PDB entry 9E6Q | electron microscopy, 1.95 A resolution | chains 1 and AC of the 40 polymer chains in the assembly

# Chain 1
Molecule: 23S rRNA
From: Pyrobaculum calidifontis JCM 11548
Sequence (3024 nucleotides; row label = number of the first residue in the row):
     1 UAGGCAAAGC CGCCCGGUGG AUGGCUCGGC UCGGGCGXCG AAGAAGGGCG UGGCAAGCUG
    61 CGAUAAGCCC GGGGUAGCXG CAGGCAGGCU UAGAACCCGG GAUCCCCGAA UGGGGCUUCC
   121 UGCCGGGGCC GAAUAGGCCC CGGCGCCCCG UAAGGGGCGG GAACGCGGGG AAAGGAAACA
   181 UCUUAGUACC CGCAGGAAGG GAAGCCAACA GGGACCCCCU GAGUAGGGGC GACCGAAAGG
   241 GGGAUAGCCC AAACCAAAUC CUCGCGGGAC AACCGUGGGG AGAUGUGGGG CUUGGGCCCG
   301 GGCAACCGCC GGCGGGCGGU AGCCGAAGUG GGCUGGAAUG CCCCGCCGUA GAGGGUGAUA
   361 GCCCCGUAGG CGAAACCGCC CGUGGCGGAG UCCCGGGGUC CCGGAGUACC UCGGCUUAGU
   421 UUUGCCGGGG GAACGCGCCG GCCACUGGCC GGCAAGGCUA AGCACGUCCC GAGUCCGAUA
   481 GCGCACUAGU ACCGUGAGGG AAAGCUGAAA AGAACCCCGG AAGGGGGGUG AAAAGAGCCU
   541 GAAACCGGGC GGCUACAGUG GGGCAGGCCC GAAAGGAUGC CCCCUCCCGA AGGAAACCCC
   601 GGUGACGGGG GAGUACGAGG GAGGGGGUCC AGGGUCUGCC CUUACGUCUA GAAACACGGG
   661 CCGGGGAGUU CACGGCCGUG GCGAGCCUAA GGGGUUCAAC CCCGGAGGCG UAGGGAAACC
   721 GACAGCCCGC AGCGGGGCAA CCCGCGAGGG GCGGGGUCUU AAAGGGCCCG UAGUCACGGC
   781 CGUGAGACCA GAAACCGGGC GAUCUAGCCC UGGGCAGGGU GAAGCGGGGC GAAAGCCCCG
   841 UGGAGGCCCG AAGGGGUUCU GAUGUGCAAA UCGUUCCCAU GACCUGGGGC UAGGGGCAAA
   901 AGACCAAUCA AGCCCGGUGA UAGCUGGUUC CCCCCGAAGC GGGUCUCAGC CCGGCCUCCC
   961 CGGAGGCGGC CGGCGGGGUA GAGUACUGAU CGGGGGUGCG GGAGCCGAAA GGCUCCGGCC
  1021 CCCGGUCAAA CUCCGAACCU GCCAGCGCCG UAGAAGGGGG GAGGCGGGGG CGGUGGGGUA
  1081 AGCCUCCGCU CCGAGACGGG AACAACCGAG ACCGGGGUUA AGGCCCCCAA GUGCGGGCUU
  1141 AGUGUCAAUC UAAAAGGGCG UCCCCCGCCC AAGACAGCGG GGCCGUGGGC CUAACAGCAG
  1201 CCAUCGGCUA AGCAACGCGU AACAGCGGAC CCGCCGAGGC GGGGGGCCCC GAAGAUGUAC
  1261 AGGGACUAAG CCCGCCGCCG AGACCCCGGC CCGCGGGCCG UUGGCCCGCG UGGGGUAGGG
  1321 GGGCGCGGCC GUGGGGCAGA AGCCGGGCCG UGAGGUCCGG UGGACCCGCG GCCGACGAAG
  1381 AUCCCGGCGG UAGUAGCAGC GAAGAGGGGU GAGAAGCCCC UCCGCCGGAA AGGACCAGGG
  1441 UUUCCUGGCA ACUUCAAUAG GCCAGGAGUU AGCCGGUCCU AAGGCGGGGC CUAAUAGGCA
  1501 CCCGCCGAAA GGGAAACGGG UUAAUAUUCC CGUGCCGCGG GGGUAGGUUC UGCGGCAACG
  1561 CAGGCCCCGU CCCCGACGCC UCGGGAUAGG GCGGGCGGGA CUGCCGUCCC GCUUAACCGU
  1621 CGAAGGCCGG GGAGUGCCGU AAUGGCGAGA ACCGGCCGAA GGCGGGAAUA GCCGGGGGUU
  1681 UCCCCGGUCC GCCCGACUCC UGGGGCCCGU GAAAAGGGGA CGGGGAACGA GCCCCCGCGC
  1741 CCGUACCGAG AACCGACGCA GGUGCUCCUG GGUGAGAAGC CCAAGGCGGC UCGGGUGACC
  1801 CCGGGCCAGG GAACUCGGCA AAUUGGCCCC GUAACUUCGG GAGAAGGGGU GCCUGCGGUC
  1861 UUGGGGUAUA CCCCCGGGAC CGCAGGUCGC AGUGGCAAGG GGGACCUGAC UGUUUAACAA
  1921 AAACAUAGGU CCCCGCGAGC CCGUAAGGGU GUGUACGGGG GCUGAAUCCU GGCCACUGGC
  1981 GGUACGUGAX CCCCGGGUAC AACCGGGCGA XGCGCXGCUG AAGGCCGGGG GUAACUCUGA
  2041 CCCUCUUAAG GUAGCXAAXU GCCUUGCCGG GUAAGUUCCG GCGUGCAUGA AUGGAUCAAC
  2101 GAGGUCCCCA CUGUCCCGGC CCGGGGCCCG GCGAACCCAC CUCCAGGUGC ACAGUCCUGG
  2161 GACCCCCGAC GGGGCGAGAA GUCCCUAUGG AGCUUCACAG CAGCCUGUCG UUGCGGGGGG
  2221 GCGGGGGGUG CAGAGCGUAG GUGGGAGCGA UGAAACGGGG UCUCCGGGCC CCGUGGAUGC
  2281 GACCCUGGAA CACCACCCAC UCUCCGCCCC UCCGCUUACC CGCCGCAAGG CGGGGACAGC
  2341 GGCAGGCGGG CUGUUCGGCU GGGGCGGCAC ACCCCUGAAA AGAUAUCGGG GGUGCCCAAA
  2401 GCUCGGCUCA GGCGGGUCAG AAAUCCGCCG UAGAGUGUAA GGGCAAAAGC CGGGCUGACU
  2461 GGGCCCUUGA ACGCAAGGGG CCCAGGCGGG AAACCGGGGC CUAGAGAACG CUCGUGCCCC
  2521 CACCAGUGGG GGCCGGGCAU GACAGAAAAG UUACCCUAGG AAUAACCGGC UCGUCGCGGG
  2581 UGAGAGUCCC CAUCGACCCC GCGGUUUGGU ACCCAGACGU CGUCUCUUCC CAUCCUGGCG
  2641 GUGCAGCAGC CGCCAAGGGU GGGGCUGCCC GCCCAUUAAA GGGGAACGUG XGAUGGGUUC
  2701 AGACCGUCGC GAGACAGGUC GGUCUCUACC UGUCGGGGGC GCUGGCCGCC UGAGGGGAAG
  2761 GUGCCCUCAG UACGAGAGGA ACGGGGCGCC GCGGCCUCUA GUGUACCGGU UGUCCGGCAG
  2821 GGCACUGCCG GGCAGCCACG CCGUGGGGGA UAACCGCUGA AAGCAUCUAA GCGGGAAGCC
  2881 CUCCCCGAGA CGAGGCGGCC GUUGCCCUGG GGGCAACCCC GGGGCACGAG GGCUCCXGUA
  2941 GAAGACGGGG UUGAUGGGGG GGCGGUGUAA CCCCCGAGGG UUUCCCGAGG GGAGAGCCGG
  3001 CCCCUCCCAA UCGCCCGAGC GUXC
Not modelled in the structure: 996-1019, 1178-1233, 2032-2040, 2218-2310
Modified / non-standard residues: 5MC (5-methylcytidine-5'-monophosphate) at position 38, B8T (4-methyl, cytidine-5'-monophosphate) at position 79, OMC (o2'-methylycytidine-5'-monophosphate) at position 492, OMC (o2'-methylycytidine-5'-monophosphate) at position 493, OMC (o2'-methylycytidine-5'-monophosphate) at position 673, OMC (o2'-methylycytidine-5'-monophosphate) at position 872, OMU (o2'-methyluridine 5'-monophosphate) at position 875, OMG (o2'-methylguanosine-5'-monophosphate) at position 902, OMU (o2'-methyluridine 5'-monophosphate) at position 908, OMC (o2'-methylycytidine-5'-monophosphate) at position 1816, PSU (pseudouridine-5'-monophosphate) at position 1911, OMG (o2'-methylguanosine-5'-monophosphate) at position 1947, OMG (o2'-methylguanosine-5'-monophosphate) at position 1949, OMG (o2'-methylguanosine-5'-monophosphate) at position 1957, OMG (o2'-methylguanosine-5'-monophosphate) at position 1971, OMC (o2'-methylycytidine-5'-monophosphate) at position 1976, PSU (pseudouridine-5'-monophosphate) at position 1987, A2M (2'-O-methyladenosine 5'-(dihydrogen phosphate)) at position 1990, A2M (2'-O-methyladenosine 5'-(dihydrogen phosphate)) at position 2011, 4AC (N(4)-acetylcytidine-5'-monophosphate) at position 2016, OMG (o2'-methylguanosine-5'-monophosphate) at position 2017, OMC (o2'-methylycytidine-5'-monophosphate) at position 2018, PSU (pseudouridine-5'-monophosphate) at position 2044, 5MC (5-methylcytidine-5'-monophosphate) at position 2056, A2M (2'-O-methyladenosine 5'-(dihydrogen phosphate)) at position 2059, OMG (o2'-methylguanosine-5'-monophosphate) at position 2066, OMG (o2'-methylguanosine-5'-monophosphate) at position 2071, OMU (o2'-methyluridine 5'-monophosphate) at position 2077, OMU (o2'-methyluridine 5'-monophosphate) at position 2088, OMG (o2'-methylguanosine-5'-monophosphate) at position 2103, OMG (o2'-methylguanosine-5'-monophosphate) at position 2104, OMC (o2'-methylycytidine-5'-monophosphate) at position 2115, OMC (o2'-methylycytidine-5'-monophosphate) at position 2116, OMC (o2'-methylycytidine-5'-monophosphate) at position 2143, OMU (o2'-methyluridine 5'-monophosphate) at position 2155, OMG (o2'-methylguanosine-5'-monophosphate) at position 2176, OMG (o2'-methylguanosine-5'-monophosphate) at position 2362, OMG (o2'-methylguanosine-5'-monophosphate) at position 2366, OMG (o2'-methylguanosine-5'-monophosphate) at position 2388, OMU (o2'-methyluridine 5'-monophosphate) at position 2408, OMG (o2'-methylguanosine-5'-monophosphate) at position 2537, OMC (o2'-methylycytidine-5'-monophosphate) at position 2538, OMC (o2'-methylycytidine-5'-monophosphate) at position 2555, PSU (pseudouridine-5'-monophosphate) at position 2571, OMU (o2'-methyluridine 5'-monophosphate) at position 2574, OMG (o2'-methylguanosine-5'-monophosphate) at position 2601, PSU (pseudouridine-5'-monophosphate) at position 2607, OMG (o2'-methylguanosine-5'-monophosphate) at position 2608, PSU (pseudouridine-5'-monophosphate) at position 2610, OMU (o2'-methyluridine 5'-monophosphate) at position 2623, OMC (o2'-methylycytidine-5'-monophosphate) at position 2624, PSU (pseudouridine-5'-monophosphate) at position 2625, OMU (o2'-methyluridine 5'-monophosphate) at position 2628, OMU (o2'-methyluridine 5'-monophosphate) at position 2666, OMG (o2'-methylguanosine-5'-monophosphate) at position 2667, A2M (2'-O-methyladenosine 5'-(dihydrogen phosphate)) at position 2691, UR3 (3-methyluridine-5'-monophoshate) at position 2698, OMC (o2'-methylycytidine-5'-monophosphate) at position 2704, OMU (o2'-methyluridine 5'-monophosphate) at position 2707, OMC (o2'-methylycytidine-5'-monophosphate) at position 2720, OMU (o2'-methyluridine 5'-monophosphate) at position 2851, OMC (o2'-methylycytidine-5'-monophosphate) at position 2884, OMC (o2'-methylycytidine-5'-monophosphate) at position 2885, B8T (4-methyl, cytidine-5'-monophosphate) at position 2937, G7M (N7-methyl-guanosine-5'-monophosphate) at position 3023
Bound ions: Mg2+ site 1: A7, A8; Mg2+ site 2 near G24 (its only coordinating residue here); Mg2+ site 3 near U111 (its only coordinating residue here); Mg2+ site 4 near A173 (its only coordinating residue here); Mg2+ site 5: A173, U2354; Mg2+ site 6: A178, C179; Mg2+ site 7: C179, G2190; Mg2+ site 8 near G186 (its only coordinating residue here); Mg2+ site 9 near A198 (its only coordinating residue here); Mg2+ site 10 near G199 (its only coordinating residue here); Mg2+ site 11: G223, G235 (shared with 1 residue of chain AH); Mg2+ site 12 near U286 (its only coordinating residue here); 119 more Mg2+ sites not listed
Ligand contacts:
  - spermine (SPM), molecule 1: G24, G336, A337, A358, C505, U506, G507, A508, A531, C539, C1337, G1363, A1364
  - spermine (SPM), molecule 2: A41, G43, U111, G112, C144, G145, C146, G155, G156, G157, C158
  - spermine (SPM), molecule 3: U121, G122, C123, C138, C139, C140, C1740, C1741
  - spermine (SPM), molecule 4: G167, G168, G169, G170, G186, C415
  - spermine (SPM), molecule 5: A177, A178, C179, C230, G231, U2188, A2508, C2509, A2546
  - spermine (SPM), molecule 6: C182, U183, U184, A185, G186, G227, G228, U416, U417, G419, U420
  - spermine (SPM), molecule 7: G200, G201, A202, A454, A455, G456, G457, C458, U459
  - spermine (SPM), molecule 8: G226, G227, G228, C230, U420, U422, A2522
  - spermine (SPM), molecule 9: G351, A352, G353, G354, G355, U356, A360, G361
  - spermine (SPM), molecule 10: G413, G414, C2201, C2343, A2344
  - spermine (SPM), molecule 11: G494, U495, G496, U803, A906, A907, C1754, G1755
  - spermine (SPM), molecule 12: C515, C516, C517, C518, G519, G523, G524, G525, G526, G527
  - spermine (SPM), molecule 13: G589, A590, A591, G592, G593, G613, U614, A615, C616, G617
  - spermine (SPM), molecule 14: U642, U643, A1096, C1097, G1098, A1102, C1103, A1104, C2156, C2157
  - spermine (SPM), molecule 15: A644, C645, A654, C655, A656, C657, G658, G659, A2177, G2178, A2179, A2180, G2616, A2617
  - spermine (SPM), molecule 16: A650, G1068, G1069, G1070, C1083, C1084, C2612
  - spermine (SPM), molecule 17: G715, A716, G766, A2508, C2509, C2534
  - spermine (SPM), molecule 18: C781, G782, C951, A1062, G1063, G1064, G1319
  - spermine (SPM), molecule 19: G791, G916, G917, U918, G919, A920
  - spermine (SPM), molecule 20: C808, C809, C810, U811, G812, G813, U885, G886, G887, G888, G889
  - spermine (SPM), molecule 21: C849, G1825, G1826, C1827, G1843, A1844, A1898, G1899
  - spermine (SPM), molecule 22: G854, G855, G856, G1750, G1761, G1762, U1763, C1765
  - spermine (SPM), molecule 23: G856, U857, U858, C859, U871, G873, U874, A1916, A1917
  - spermine (SPM), molecule 24: U857, U858, A1920, A1921, OMG_2103, OMG_2104, U2105, G2721, G2722
  - spermine (SPM), molecule 25: G866, C867, A868, U1453, U1454, C1757
  - spermine (SPM), molecule 26: C934, C935, G936, U1316, A1317, G1318, G1319, G1320, G1321
  - spermine (SPM), molecule 27: U979, A980, G981, A982, A1029, U1032, C1034, G1035, G2377, A2378, A2379
  - spermine (SPM), molecule 28: G1123, C1124, C1125, C1126, C1127, U1145, A1259, C1260, A1261, G1262, G1263, G1264, A1265
  - spermine (SPM), molecule 29: U1394, A1395, C1800, G2125, G2126, C2127, C2128, C2167, G2168, A2169, C2170, A2728
  - spermine (SPM), molecule 30: A1398, G1793, G1795, U1796, G1797, G2124, G2125, G2126
  - spermine (SPM), molecule 31: G1399, C1400, A1402, A1403, A1430, G1750, C1787, G1789, C1790
  - spermine (SPM), molecule 32: G1428, G1770, G1771, G1772, U1773, G1774
  - spermine (SPM), molecule 33: U1492, A1493, G2203, G2341, G2342
  - spermine (SPM), molecule 34: A1588, G1589, U1614, A1615, C1663, G1664, G1665, G1666
  - spermine (SPM), molecule 35: U1710, G1711, A1712, A1713
  - spermine (SPM), molecule 36: C1806, C1807, U2802, G2803, C2829, G2830, G2831, G2832
  - spermine (SPM), molecule 37: U1850, G1851, C1852, A1884, G1885, G1886, U1887, C1888, G1889, G1892
  - spermine (SPM), molecule 38: U1907, G1908, U1963, G1964, U2092, G2093, G2094, A2095, U2096, OMC_2704, C2705
  - spermine (SPM), molecule 39: A1938, G1939, C1940, G1948, OMG_1949, U1950, G1951
  - spermine (SPM), molecule 40: OMC_2115, OMC_2116, C2117, G2118
  - spermine (SPM), molecule 41: C2464, C2465, U2467, U2468, G2469, A2475, A2476, G2477, G2478, G2479, G2480
  - spermine (SPM), molecule 42: C2621, G2622, OMU_2623, A2685, G2688, U2689, G2690, A2693, U2694
  - spermine (SPM), molecule 43: G2661, G2662, A2680, G2681, G2682, G2683
  - spermine (SPM), molecule 44: G2755, G2756, G2757, A2759, C2880
  - spermine (SPM), molecule 45: G2760, G2761, U2762, G2763, C2787, G2788, C2789, G2845
  - spermine (SPM), molecule 46: A2954, U2955, G2956, G2957, G2958, G2959, G2960, C3003, C3004, U3005

# Chain AC
Name: Large ribosomal subunit protein uL4
From: Pyrobaculum calidifontis JCM 11548
UniProtKB: A3MWI5 (A3MWI5_PYRCJ); numbering as in UniProt (aligned over 1-285)
Amino-acid sequence (285 residues; row label = number of the first residue in the row):
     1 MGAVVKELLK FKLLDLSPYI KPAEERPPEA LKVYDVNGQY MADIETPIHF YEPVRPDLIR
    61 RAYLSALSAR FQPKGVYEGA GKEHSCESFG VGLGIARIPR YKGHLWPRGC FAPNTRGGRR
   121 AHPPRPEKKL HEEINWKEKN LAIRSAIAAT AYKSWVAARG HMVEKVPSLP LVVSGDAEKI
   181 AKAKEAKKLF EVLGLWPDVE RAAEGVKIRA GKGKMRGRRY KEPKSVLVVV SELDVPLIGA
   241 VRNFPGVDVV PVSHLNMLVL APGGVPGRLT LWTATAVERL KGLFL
Not modelled in the structure: 1-7
Disulfides: Cys86-Cys110
Ligand contacts: spermine (SPM): Lys82, Glu83, Cys86, Pro99, Phe111

# How chain 1 and chain AC interact
Pairs across the interface - 241 pairs, chain 1 then chain AC:
  C25(1) - Lys214(AC)  salt bridge to the phosphate
  U26(1) - Met215(AC)  phosphate contact
  C30(1) - Gly75(AC)  hydrogen bond to the sugar
  C30(1) - Val76(AC)  sugar contact
  C30(1) - Tyr77(AC)  hydrogen bond to the phosphate
  U31(1) - Pro73(AC)  hydrogen bond to the sugar
  U31(1) - Lys74(AC)  sugar contact
  U31(1) - Gly75(AC)  sugar contact
  U31(1) - Val76(AC)  sugar contact
  U31(1) - Tyr77(AC)  phosphate contact
  U31(1) - Glu78(AC)  phosphate contact
  U31(1) - Pro126(AC)  phosphate contact
  C32(1) - Pro73(AC)  sugar contact
  C347(1) - Lys184(AC)  salt bridge to the phosphate
  G348(1) - Lys182(AC)  salt bridge to the phosphate
  G348(1) - Ala183(AC)  sugar contact
  G348(1) - Lys187(AC)  base contact
  G348(1) - Asn243(AC)  hydrogen bond to the base
  G348(1) - Phe244(AC)  base contact
  U349(1) - Lys182(AC)  salt bridge to the phosphate
  U349(1) - Ala183(AC)  hydrogen bond to the phosphate
  U349(1) - Gly239(AC)  sugar contact
  U349(1) - Arg242(AC)  hydrogen bond to the phosphate
  A350(1) - Gly239(AC)  phosphate contact
  A350(1) - Arg242(AC)  salt bridge to the phosphate
  A350(1) - Asn243(AC)  phosphate contact
  G351(1) - Asn243(AC)  hydrogen bond to the sugar
  G351(1) - Pro245(AC)  base contact
  G353(1) - Tyr220(AC)  phosphate contact
  G354(1) - Arg219(AC)  salt bridge to the phosphate
  G354(1) - Tyr220(AC)  phosphate contact
  U359(1) - Ile208(AC)  sugar contact
  A360(1) - Tyr220(AC)  hydrogen bond to the phosphate
  A368(1) - Arg242(AC)  sugar contact
  A472(1) - Gln72(AC)  hydrogen bond to the sugar
  G473(1) - Gln72(AC)  hydrogen bond to the sugar
  G473(1) - Lys74(AC)  hydrogen bond to the phosphate
  G473(1) - Arg218(AC)  sugar contact
  U474(1) - Phe71(AC)  stacking on the base
  U474(1) - Gln72(AC)  hydrogen bond to the phosphate
  U474(1) - Lys74(AC)  salt bridge to the phosphate
  U474(1) - Arg218(AC)  phosphate contact
  C475(1) - Lys74(AC)  salt bridge to the phosphate
  C475(1) - Arg216(AC)  salt bridge to the phosphate
  C475(1) - Arg218(AC)  salt bridge to the phosphate
  C476(1) - Arg216(AC)  salt bridge to the phosphate
  G477(1) - Lys212(AC)  salt bridge to the phosphate
  G477(1) - Met215(AC)  base contact
  G477(1) - Arg216(AC)  hydrogen bond to the base
  U479(1) - Arg116(AC)  hydrogen bond to the sugar
  A480(1) - Arg116(AC)  phosphate contact
  A480(1) - Gly117(AC)  hydrogen bond to the phosphate
  A480(1) - Arg120(AC)  hydrogen bond to the phosphate
  G481(1) - Arg120(AC)  salt bridge to the phosphate
  C482(1) - Val76(AC)  phosphate contact
  C482(1) - Tyr77(AC)  hydrogen bond to the phosphate
  C482(1) - Ala80(AC)  phosphate contact
  G483(1) - Gly79(AC)  phosphate contact
  G483(1) - Ala80(AC)  phosphate contact
  G483(1) - Gly81(AC)  hydrogen bond to the phosphate
  G483(1) - His84(AC)  sugar contact
  OMC_492(1) - His104(AC)  base contact
  OMC_493(1) - His104(AC)  sugar contact
  G499(1) - Ser85(AC)  phosphate contact
  G499(1) - His104(AC)  hydrogen bond to the base
  G500(1) - His84(AC)  salt bridge to the phosphate
  G500(1) - Ser85(AC)  hydrogen bond to the phosphate
  G500(1) - Tyr101(AC)  sugar contact
  G500(1) - His104(AC)  sugar contact
  G500(1) - Leu105(AC)  phosphate contact
  A501(1) - His84(AC)  salt bridge to the phosphate
  A501(1) - Tyr101(AC)  hydrogen bond to the phosphate
  A501(1) - Leu105(AC)  sugar contact
  A501(1) - Arg108(AC)  hydrogen bond to the sugar
  A502(1) - Arg108(AC)  salt bridge to the phosphate
  A502(1) - Arg116(AC)  salt bridge to the phosphate
  A503(1) - Arg116(AC)  salt bridge to the phosphate
  G665(1) - Asn114(AC)  hydrogen bond to the base
  G666(1) - Pro113(AC)  sugar contact
  G666(1) - Asn114(AC)  sugar contact
  G666(1) - Arg120(AC)  salt bridge to the phosphate
  A667(1) - Ala121(AC)  sugar contact
  A667(1) - His122(AC)  phosphate contact
  G668(1) - His122(AC)  sugar contact
  U669(1) - His122(AC)  sugar contact
  U669(1) - Arg125(AC)  hydrogen bond to the base
  U670(1) - Arg125(AC)  base contact
  U670(1) - Glu127(AC)  sugar contact
  U670(1) - Lys128(AC)  salt bridge to the phosphate
  C671(1) - Glu127(AC)  sugar contact
  C671(1) - Lys128(AC)  phosphate contact
  C671(1) - Lys129(AC)  hydrogen bond to the phosphate
  G680(1) - Arg55(AC)  hydrogen bond to the phosphate
  G680(1) - Asp57(AC)  sugar contact
  G680(1) - Leu58(AC)  sugar contact
  G680(1) - Arg61(AC)  hydrogen bond to the base
  G680(1) - Asn135(AC)  base contact
  G680(1) - Glu138(AC)  hydrogen bond to the sugar
  G681(1) - Arg55(AC)  salt bridge to the phosphate
  G681(1) - Asn135(AC)  base contact
  G681(1) - Lys137(AC)  sugar contact
  G681(1) - Glu138(AC)  sugar contact
  G681(1) - Leu141(AC)  phosphate contact
  C682(1) - Lys137(AC)  hydrogen bond to the sugar
  C686(1) - Lys137(AC)  salt bridge to the phosphate
  C687(1) - Asn135(AC)  sugar contact
  C687(1) - Lys137(AC)  salt bridge to the phosphate
  U688(1) - Asn135(AC)  phosphate contact
  U688(1) - Trp136(AC)  hydrogen bond to the phosphate
  G694(1) - Leu233(AC)  sugar contact
  G694(1) - His254(AC)  hydrogen bond to the base
  U695(1) - Leu233(AC)  sugar contact
  U695(1) - His254(AC)  sugar contact
  U696(1) - Ile238(AC)  base contact
  U696(1) - Val249(AC)  hydrogen bond to the base
  U696(1) - Val250(AC)  base contact
  U696(1) - Pro251(AC)  base contact
  A698(1) - Gln72(AC)  hydrogen bond to the base
  A699(1) - Ala66(AC)  hydrogen bond to the sugar
  A699(1) - Ala69(AC)  phosphate contact
  A699(1) - Arg70(AC)  sugar contact
  A699(1) - Leu258(AC)  sugar contact
  C700(1) - Ala66(AC)  phosphate contact
  C700(1) - Ala69(AC)  phosphate contact
  C700(1) - His254(AC)  sugar contact
  C700(1) - Asn256(AC)  hydrogen bond to the sugar
  C701(1) - Lys139(AC)  salt bridge to the phosphate
  C701(1) - Ile143(AC)  phosphate contact
  C701(1) - Ser253(AC)  hydrogen bond to the sugar
  C701(1) - Leu255(AC)  sugar contact
  C701(1) - Phe284(AC)  phosphate contact
  C702(1) - Trp136(AC)  hydrogen bond to the phosphate
  C702(1) - Lys139(AC)  salt bridge to the phosphate
  C702(1) - Asn140(AC)  phosphate contact
  C703(1) - Trp136(AC)  phosphate contact
  C775(1) - Asn135(AC)  hydrogen bond to the sugar
  A776(1) - Arg61(AC)  hydrogen bond to the sugar
  A776(1) - Glu133(AC)  hydrogen bond to the sugar
  A776(1) - Asn135(AC)  sugar contact
  C777(1) - Arg61(AC)  hydrogen bond to the sugar
  C777(1) - Lys129(AC)  salt bridge to the phosphate
  C777(1) - Glu132(AC)  phosphate contact
  C777(1) - Glu133(AC)  hydrogen bond to the phosphate
  G778(1) - Glu132(AC)  phosphate contact
  A787(1) - Arg125(AC)  hydrogen bond to the base
  C788(1) - His122(AC)  hydrogen bond to the sugar
  C789(1) - Pro113(AC)  phosphate contact
  C789(1) - Arg119(AC)  hydrogen bond to the phosphate
  C789(1) - His122(AC)  phosphate contact
  A790(1) - Ile98(AC)  sugar contact
  A790(1) - Pro99(AC)  phosphate contact
  A790(1) - Ala112(AC)  sugar contact
  A790(1) - Pro113(AC)  phosphate contact
  A790(1) - Arg119(AC)  salt bridge to the phosphate
  G791(1) - Ser88(AC)  phosphate contact
  G791(1) - Arg97(AC)  sugar contact
  G791(1) - Pro99(AC)  phosphate contact
  A792(1) - Ser88(AC)  phosphate contact
  C914(1) - Lys102(AC)  salt bridge to the phosphate
  C915(1) - Ser85(AC)  hydrogen bond to the phosphate
  C915(1) - Lys102(AC)  salt bridge to the phosphate
  G919(1) - Lys82(AC)  hydrogen bond to the base
  G919(1) - Phe111(AC)  sugar contact
  G919(1) - Arg119(AC)  base contact
  U925(1) - Arg97(AC)  hydrogen bond to the base
  G1300(1) - Ile20(AC)  base contact
  G1300(1) - Lys21(AC)  hydrogen bond to the base
  G1300(1) - Pro22(AC)  base contact
  G1300(1) - Ala23(AC)  base contact
  U1302(1) - Asp57(AC)  base contact
  U1302(1) - Arg60(AC)  hydrogen bond to the base
  G1327(1) - Lys212(AC)  hydrogen bond to the sugar
  G1328(1) - Gly211(AC)  phosphate contact
  G1328(1) - Lys212(AC)  hydrogen bond to the phosphate
  G1328(1) - Arg218(AC)  hydrogen bond to the phosphate
  C1329(1) - Arg209(AC)  salt bridge to the phosphate
  C1329(1) - Gly213(AC)  phosphate contact
  C1329(1) - Arg218(AC)  salt bridge to the phosphate
  C1330(1) - Tyr63(AC)  hydrogen bond to the sugar
  C1330(1) - Leu67(AC)  sugar contact
  C1330(1) - Arg70(AC)  sugar contact
  C1330(1) - Arg209(AC)  salt bridge to the phosphate
  C1330(1) - Gly263(AC)  hydrogen bond to the sugar
  G1331(1) - Arg159(AC)  hydrogen bond to the sugar
  G1331(1) - Lys221(AC)  hydrogen bond to the base
  G1331(1) - Lys224(AC)  salt bridge to the phosphate
  G1331(1) - Pro262(AC)  phosphate contact
  G1331(1) - Gly263(AC)  sugar contact
  U1332(1) - Arg159(AC)  salt bridge to the phosphate
  U1332(1) - Gly160(AC)  phosphate contact
  U1332(1) - Arg201(AC)  salt bridge to the phosphate
  U1332(1) - Lys207(AC)  hydrogen bond to the base
  U1332(1) - Lys221(AC)  hydrogen bond to the base
  U1332(1) - Pro223(AC)  phosphate contact
  U1332(1) - Lys224(AC)  hydrogen bond to the phosphate
  G1333(1) - Gly160(AC)  phosphate contact
  G1333(1) - Arg201(AC)  salt bridge to the phosphate
  G1333(1) - Lys207(AC)  hydrogen bond to the base
  G1334(1) - Lys207(AC)  base contact
  C1365(1) - Ile208(AC)  base contact
  C1366(1) - Ile208(AC)  hydrogen bond to the base
  C1366(1) - Ala210(AC)  base contact
  C1366(1) - Gly211(AC)  hydrogen bond to the phosphate
  C1366(1) - Lys214(AC)  salt bridge to the phosphate
  C1367(1) - Ala210(AC)  phosphate contact
  G1370(1) - Gly263(AC)  base contact
  G1371(1) - Arg60(AC)  hydrogen bond to the phosphate
  C1372(1) - Arg60(AC)  salt bridge to the phosphate
  C1372(1) - Leu64(AC)  sugar contact
  G1374(1) - Lys128(AC)  salt bridge to the phosphate
  A1375(1) - Val76(AC)  base contact
  A1375(1) - Arg120(AC)  base contact
  A1375(1) - His122(AC)  sugar contact
  A1375(1) - Pro124(AC)  base contact
  A1381(1) - Asn114(AC)  base contact
  U1382(1) - Val91(AC)  base contact
  U1382(1) - Gly94(AC)  base contact
  U1382(1) - Ile95(AC)  hydrogen bond to the base
  U1382(1) - Ala96(AC)  phosphate contact
  C1383(1) - Ala96(AC)  phosphate contact
  C1383(1) - Ile98(AC)  sugar contact
  C1383(1) - Asn114(AC)  hydrogen bond to the base
  C1384(1) - Ile98(AC)  sugar contact
  C1384(1) - Arg100(AC)  salt bridge to the phosphate
  C1384(1) - Gly109(AC)  phosphate contact
  C1384(1) - Asn114(AC)  sugar contact
  C1384(1) - Thr115(AC)  sugar contact
  C1384(1) - Arg116(AC)  hydrogen bond to the sugar
  C1385(1) - Pro107(AC)  phosphate contact
  C1385(1) - Arg108(AC)  phosphate contact
  C1385(1) - Gly109(AC)  hydrogen bond to the phosphate
  C1385(1) - Arg116(AC)  sugar contact
  A2179(1) - Gly92(AC)  phosphate contact
  A2179(1) - Gly94(AC)  phosphate contact
  A2180(1) - Val91(AC)  sugar contact
  A2180(1) - Gly92(AC)  hydrogen bond to the phosphate
  A2180(1) - Leu93(AC)  hydrogen bond to the phosphate
  A2180(1) - Gly94(AC)  hydrogen bond to the phosphate
  A2180(1) - Arg97(AC)  base contact
  A2558(1) - Val91(AC)  phosphate contact
  G2559(1) - Arg97(AC)  salt bridge to the phosphate
Other interface residues (no listed pair), chain 1 (101 interface residues in all): A352, A491, A672, G786, C1373
Other interface residues (no listed pair), chain AC (124 interface residues in all): Ser65, Gly90, Gly103, Gly118, Pro123, His131, Ile134, Ala181, Glu222

# Summary
101 residues of chain 1 face 124 of chain AC across their interface, with 71 hydrogen bonds, 41 salt bridges
and 1 aromatic stacking contact. Polar pairs include G348(1)-Asn243(AC), G477(1)-Arg216(AC) and
G499(1)-His104(AC). One spermine molecule is bound between chain 1 and chain AC.
Here chain 1 is 23S rRNA and chain AC is Large ribosomal subunit protein uL4, both from Pyrobaculum
calidifontis JCM 11548. Entry 9E6Q (Cryo-EM structure of the Pyrobaculum calidifontis 50S ribosomal subunit in
complex with Dri) was determined by electron microscopy.
